Entry 4Z8L (X-ray diffraction, 2.60 A resolution); this record covers chains B and C of the 3 polymer chains in the assembly.

# Chain B
Protein: Vpx protein
Organism: Simian immunodeficiency virus
UniProtKB: Q7ZB17 (Q7ZB17_SIV); residues 4-92 here correspond to UniProt positions 1-89 (UniProt number = residue number - 3)
Amino-acid sequence (100 residues; numbered 1 to 100; the number before each row is that of its first residue):
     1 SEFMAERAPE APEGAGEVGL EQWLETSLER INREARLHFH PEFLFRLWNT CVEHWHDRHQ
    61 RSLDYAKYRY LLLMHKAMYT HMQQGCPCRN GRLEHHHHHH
Disordered / not traced: 1-9, 89-100
Differences from the reference sequence: expression tag (1-3, 93-100)
Bound ions: Zn2+: His38, His81

# Chain C
Protein: SAM domain and HD domain-containing protein
Organism: Mandrillus sphinx
Notes: fragment: N-terminal
UniProtKB: H6WEA4 (H6WEA4_MANSP); residues 1-115 here = UniProt positions 1-115
Amino-acid sequence (118 residues; row label = number of the first residue in the row; numbers below 1 keep their minus sign (Ser-2 is residue -2)):
    -2 SEFMQQADSD QPSKRPRFDD SPRTPSSTPS AEADCSPGVE LHPDYKTWGP EQVCFFLRRG
    58 GFGEPALLKN IRENKITGAL LPCLDESHFE NLGVSSLGER KKLLSYIQRS GQIHVDTM
Disordered / not traced: -2 to 1, 21-34, 108-115
Differences from the reference sequence: expression tag (-2 to 0)
What the authors report for this chain:
  - mutagenesis - F52S: unchanged stability

# Interface between chain B and chain C
Contacting residue pairs (48):
  Gly14(B) - Gln2(C)  hydrogen bond (backbone-backbone)
  Gly14(B) - Gln3(C)
  Ala15(B) - Gln3(C)
  Gly16(B) - Gln3(C)
  Gly16(B) - Gln8(C)
  Glu17(B) - Ser10(C)
  Val18(B) - Gln8(C)
  Val18(B) - Pro9(C)
  Gly19(B) - Pro9(C)
  Leu20(B) - Pro9(C)
  Trp23(B) - Gln8(C)
  Trp23(B) - Pro9(C)
  Glu29(B) - Glu37(C)
  Arg33(B) - Glu37(C)  salt bridge
  Arg36(B) - His39(C)
  Phe43(B) - His39(C)
  Phe43(B) - Gln49(C)
  Phe45(B) - Leu38(C)  hydrophobic
  Phe45(B) - His39(C)
  Phe45(B) - Glu48(C)
  Phe45(B) - Gln49(C)
  Phe45(B) - Phe52(C)  hydrophobic
  Arg46(B) - Glu48(C)  salt bridge
  Arg46(B) - Arg69(C)
  Trp48(B) - Val36(C)  hydrophobic
  Asn49(B) - Glu48(C)  hydrogen bond
  Asn49(B) - Cys51(C)
  Asn49(B) - Phe52(C)
  Val52(B) - Arg55(C)
  Trp55(B) - Phe15(C)
  His56(B) - Arg20(C)  hydrogen bond
  His56(B) - Arg55(C)  hydrogen bond
  Asp57(B) - Arg55(C)  salt bridge
  His59(B) - Phe15(C)
  Arg61(B) - Phe15(C)  hydrogen bond (side chain-backbone)
  Arg61(B) - Ser18(C)
  Arg61(B) - Pro19(C)
  Arg61(B) - Arg20(C)
  Ser62(B) - Ser18(C)  hydrogen bond (backbone-backbone)
  Ser62(B) - Pro19(C)
  Ser62(B) - Arg20(C)
  Leu63(B) - Arg20(C)
  Tyr65(B) - Pro13(C)
  Tyr65(B) - Arg14(C)
  Tyr65(B) - Phe15(C)  hydrogen bond (side chain-backbone)
  Tyr65(B) - Ser18(C)
  Tyr68(B) - Arg12(C)
  Tyr68(B) - Pro13(C)
Other interface residues (no listed pair), chain B (31 interface residues in all): Glu13, Glu25, Asn32, Gln60, Lys67
Other interface residues (no listed pair), chain C (24 interface residues in all): Asp16, Gly35
Interface features reported in the paper:
  - pairs named by the authors: Phe45(B)-Phe52(C) (hydrophobic contact), Trp48(B)-Phe52(C) (hydrophobic contact)
  - interface residues, chain C: Gln2(C), Gly35(C), Val36(C), Gly46(C), Gly60(C)

# In short
31 residues of chain B and 24 residues of chain C are in contact; the contacts include 7 hydrogen bonds and 3
salt bridges. Polar pairs include Arg33(B)-Glu37(C), Arg46(B)-Glu48(C) and Asp57(B)-Arg55(C). The authors
report hydrophobic contacts between Phe45(B) and Phe52(C) and Trp48(B) and Phe52(C). The paper reports that
F52S of chain C leaves stability unchanged; interface residues Gln2(C), Gly35(C) and Val36(C) among others.
Here chain B is Vpx protein (Simian immunodeficiency virus) and chain C is SAM domain and HD domain-containing
protein (Mandrillus sphinx). Entry 4Z8L (Crystal structure of DCAF1/SIV-MND VPX/MND SAMHD1 NTD ternary
complex) was determined by X-ray diffraction.
